PDB entry 9GEP | electron microscopy, 2.89 A resolution | chains D and I of the 12 polymer chains in the assembly

# Chain D
Name: Histone H2B 1.1
Organism: Xenopus laevis
UniProt: P02281 (H2B11_XENLA); residues 26-121 here correspond to UniProt positions 30-125 (UniProt number = residue number + 4)
Amino-acid sequence (96 residues; row label = number of the first residue in the row):
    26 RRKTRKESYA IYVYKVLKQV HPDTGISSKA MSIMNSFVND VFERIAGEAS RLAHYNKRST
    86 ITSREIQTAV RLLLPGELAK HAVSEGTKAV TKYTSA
Unresolved in the structure: 26-27
Differences from the reference sequence: conflict Thr29 (Ser33 in P02281)
UniProt features mapped onto this chain:
  - glycosylation: Ser109 (O-linked (GlcNAc) serine)
  - cross-link: Lys117 (Glycyl lysine isopeptide (Lys-Gly) (interchain with G-Cter in ubiquitin))

# Chain I
Molecule: Widom-601 DNA
Sequence (147 nucleotides; row label = number of the first residue in the row; numbers below 1 keep their minus sign (DA-73 is residue -73)):
   -73 ATCGGATGTA TATATCTGAC ACGTGCCTGG AGACTAGGGA GTAATCCCCT TGGCGGTTAA
   -13 AACGCGGGGG ACAGCGCGTA CGTGCGTTTA AGCGGTGCTA GAGCTGTCTA CGACCAATTG
    47 AGCGGCCTCG GCACCGGGAT TCTCGAT
Unresolved in the structure: -73, 73

# Interface between chain D and chain I
Pairs across the interface - 14 pairs, chain D then chain I:
  Thr29(D) with DC30(I), hydrogen bond to the phosphate
  Arg30(D) with DC-47(I), hydrogen bond to the base; DT-46(I), sugar contact
  Tyr39(D) with DA-53(I), hydrogen bond to the phosphate
  Gly50(D) with DA-53(I), phosphate contact
  Ile51(D) with DC-54(I), sugar contact; DA-53(I), hydrogen bond to the phosphate
  Ser53(D) with DC-54(I), hydrogen bond to the phosphate
  Lys82(D) with DA-34(I), phosphate contact
  Arg83(D) with DA-34(I), phosphate contact; DG-33(I), salt bridge to the phosphate
  Ser84(D) with DG-35(I), sugar contact; DA-34(I), hydrogen bond to the phosphate
  Thr85(D) with DA-34(I), phosphate contact
Interface residues without a listed pair, chain D (12 interface residues in all): Glu32, Ser52
Interface residues without a listed pair, chain I (10 interface residues in all): DC-48, DG-45

# Summary
The interface between chain D and chain I involves 12 residues on one side and 10 on the other; the contacts
include 6 hydrogen bonds and 1 salt bridge. Among the polar pairs are Arg30(D)-DC-47(I), Thr29(D)-DC30(I) and
Tyr39(D)-DA-53(I).
Here chain D is Histone H2B 1.1 (Xenopus laevis) and chain I is Widom-601 DNA. Entry 9GEP (Native monomeric
Myeloperoxidase bound to nucleosome core particle) was determined by electron microscopy, deposited together
with 9GEN, 9GEO, 9GEQ, 9GER, 9IHD, 9IHE and 9IHF.
